5ZNY - chains A and D of the 4 polymer chains in the assembly; structure by X-ray diffraction, 2.74 A resolution.

# Chain A (and D)
Molecule: Maltose-binding periplasmic protein, Tumor necrosis factor receptor superfamily, member 25
Organism: Escherichia coli (strain K12)
Notes: chain D of this document is another copy of the same molecule, construct and numbering; everything in this record applies to it too
Reference sequence: chimeric construct of P0AEX9, B1AWN9: residues 2-367 from P0AEX9 (MALE_ECOLI) positions 27-392 (UniProt number = residue number + 25); residues 375-456 from B1AWN9 positions 328-409 (UniProt number = residue number - 47)
Sequence (464 residues; each row starts with the number of its first residue):
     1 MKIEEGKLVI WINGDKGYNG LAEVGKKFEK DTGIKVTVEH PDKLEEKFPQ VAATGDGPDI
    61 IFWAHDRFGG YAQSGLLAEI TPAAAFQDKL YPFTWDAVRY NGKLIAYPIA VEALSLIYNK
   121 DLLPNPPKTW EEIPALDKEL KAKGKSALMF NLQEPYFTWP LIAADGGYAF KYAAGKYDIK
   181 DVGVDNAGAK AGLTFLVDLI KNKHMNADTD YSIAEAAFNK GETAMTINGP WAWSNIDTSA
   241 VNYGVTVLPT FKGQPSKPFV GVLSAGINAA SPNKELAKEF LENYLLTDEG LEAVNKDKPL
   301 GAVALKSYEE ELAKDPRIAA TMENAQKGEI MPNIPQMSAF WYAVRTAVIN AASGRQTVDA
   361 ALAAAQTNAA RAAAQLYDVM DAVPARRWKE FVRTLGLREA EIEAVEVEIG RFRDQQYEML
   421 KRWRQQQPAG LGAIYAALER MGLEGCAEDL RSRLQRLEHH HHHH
Disordered / not traced: 1-2, 451-464 (chain D: 1, 455-464)
Sequence notes: expression tag (1, 457-464); engineered mutation A83 (Asp108 in P0AEX9), A84 (Lys109 in P0AEX9), A173 (Glu198 in P0AEX9), A174 (Asn199 in P0AEX9), A240 (Lys265 in P0AEX9), A360 (Glu385 in P0AEX9), A363 (Lys388 in P0AEX9), A364 (Asp389 in P0AEX9), G410 (Cys363 in B1AWN9); linker (368-374)

# Chain A / chain D interface
Residue-residue contacts - 17 pairs, chain A then chain D:
  D381(A) - P384(D)
  D381(A) - A385(D)  hydrogen bond (backbone-backbone)
  D381(A) - R386(D)  hydrogen bond (backbone-backbone)
  A382(A) - P384(D)
  P384(A) - D381(D)
  P384(A) - A382(D)
  P384(A) - C446(D)  hydrophobic
  A385(A) - D381(D)  hydrogen bond (backbone-backbone)
  R386(A) - D381(D)  hydrogen bond (backbone-backbone)
  R386(A) - D449(D)  salt bridge
  R386(A) - R453(D)
  R387(A) - D449(D)
  G442(A) - G445(D)
  G445(A) - G442(D)
  G445(A) - L443(D)
  D449(A) - R386(D)
  D449(A) - R387(D)
Other interface residues (no listed pair), chain A (13 interface residues in all): D378, V383, L443, C446
Other interface residues (no listed pair), chain D (13 interface residues in all): V383

# Summary
The chain A/chain D interface involves 13 residues from each chain; the contacts include 4 hydrogen bonds and
1 salt bridge. Among the polar pairs are R386(A)-D449(D), D381(A)-A385(D) and D381(A)-R386(D).
Chain A and chain D are both Maltose-binding periplasmic protein, Tumor necrosis factor receptor superfamily,
member 25 (Escherichia coli (strain K12)); the structure, Structure of mDR3_DD-C363G with MBP tag, was
determined by X-ray diffraction together with 5ZNZ, 5YGP, 5YGS and 5YEV from the same study.
